Entry 2ZH6 (X-ray diffraction, 2.50 A resolution); this record covers chains B and A.

Chain B:
Molecule: tRNA
Sequence (34 nucleotides; numbered 1 to 34; the number before each row is that of its first residue):
     1 GGCCCGGGGC GGUUCGAUUC CGCCCUGGGC CACU
Small-molecule neighbours: ATP (adenosine-5'-triphosphate): A32, C33, U34

Chain A:
Molecule: CCA-adding enzyme
From: Archaeoglobus fulgidus
Notes: EC 2.7.7.25, 2.7.7.21
UniProtKB: O28126 (CCA_ARCFU); numbering as in UniProt (aligned over 1-437)
Amino-acid sequence (437 residues; each row starts with the number of its first residue):
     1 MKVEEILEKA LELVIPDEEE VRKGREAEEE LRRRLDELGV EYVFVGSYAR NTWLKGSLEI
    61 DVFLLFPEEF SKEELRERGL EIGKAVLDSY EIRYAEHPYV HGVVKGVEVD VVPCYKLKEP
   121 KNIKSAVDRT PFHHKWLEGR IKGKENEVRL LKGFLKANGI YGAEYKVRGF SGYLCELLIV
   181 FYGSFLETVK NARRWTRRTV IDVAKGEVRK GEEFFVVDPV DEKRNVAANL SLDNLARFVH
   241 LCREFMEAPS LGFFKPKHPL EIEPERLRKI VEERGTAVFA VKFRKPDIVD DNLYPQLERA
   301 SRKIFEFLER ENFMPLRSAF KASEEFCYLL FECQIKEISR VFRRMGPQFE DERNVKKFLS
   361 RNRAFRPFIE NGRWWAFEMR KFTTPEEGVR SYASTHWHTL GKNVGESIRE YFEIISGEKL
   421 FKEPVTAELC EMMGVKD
Small-molecule neighbours:
  - ATP (adenosine-5'-triphosphate): Gly46, Ser47, Arg50, Thr52, Trp53, Leu54, Glu59, Asp61, Thr130, His133, Lys152, Tyr161, Ala163, Ser171, Gly172, Tyr173, Glu176, Arg224
  - Mg2+ (MG): Ser47, Glu59, Ile60, Asp61
Curated features (UniProtKB/Swiss-Prot):
  - binding site (ATP): Ser47, Arg50, His133, Lys152, Tyr161
  - binding site (CTP): Ser47, Arg50, His133, Lys152, Tyr161
  - binding site (Mg(2+)): Glu59, Asp61, Asp110
  - mutagenesis: Arg50 (R50A: High decrease in both AMP and CMP incorporation), Asp110 (D110A: High decrease in both AMP and CMP incorporation), His133 (H133A: No decrease in both AMP and CMP incorporation), Arg299 to Arg302 (Does not affect the CCA tRNA nucleotidyltransferase activity, while the CCACCA tRNA nucleotidyltransferase activity is strongly reduced)
What the authors report for this chain:
  - binding site for ATP: Arg224
  - conformationally variable residues (side-chain flip): Arg224
  - mutagenesis - R224A: decreased catalytic activity on mini-D73C74U75
  - mutagenesis - R224A: unchanged catalytic activity on mini-D73C74C75
  - binding site for tRNA (chain B): Thr130, Arg224
  - mutagenesis - R224A: decreased catalytic activity on mini-D73U74
  - mutagenesis - R224A: decreased catalytic activity on mini-D73N74
  - mutagenesis - R224A: decreased catalytic activity on mini-D73U74C75

How chain B and chain A interact:
Contacting residue pairs - 59 pairs, chain B then chain A:
  G1(B) - Tyr165(A)  base contact
  G1(B) - Asn292(A)  hydrogen bond to the sugar
  G1(B) - Gln296(A)  hydrogen bond to the sugar
  G2(B) - Tyr165(A)  base contact
  G2(B) - Pro295(A)  sugar contact
  G2(B) - Gln296(A)  sugar contact
  G2(B) - Gly401(A)  phosphate contact
  G2(B) - Lys402(A)  hydrogen bond to the phosphate
  C3(B) - Arg299(A)  phosphate contact
  C3(B) - Arg302(A)  salt bridge to the phosphate
  U14(B) - Arg344(A)  sugar contact
  U14(B) - Arg361(A)  salt bridge to the phosphate
  C15(B) - Met345(A)  hydrogen bond to the base
  C15(B) - Gly346(A)  base contact
  C15(B) - Pro347(A)  base contact
  C15(B) - Asn354(A)  hydrogen bond to the sugar
  C15(B) - Lys357(A)  phosphate contact
  C15(B) - Phe358(A)  sugar contact
  C15(B) - Arg361(A)  salt bridge to the phosphate
  C15(B) - Arg363(A)  salt bridge to the phosphate
  G16(B) - Lys357(A)  salt bridge to the phosphate
  C21(B) - Arg310(A)  hydrogen bond to the phosphate
  C21(B) - His396(A)  hydrogen bond to the sugar
  G22(B) - Lys303(A)  phosphate contact
  G22(B) - Arg310(A)  salt bridge to the phosphate
  G22(B) - Tyr392(A)  hydrogen bond to the phosphate
  G22(B) - His396(A)  phosphate contact
  G22(B) - Thr399(A)  phosphate contact
  C23(B) - His398(A)  salt bridge to the phosphate
  C23(B) - Thr399(A)  phosphate contact
  C24(B) - His398(A)  salt bridge to the phosphate
  C31(B) - Tyr165(A)  hydrogen bond to the base
  C31(B) - Arg224(A)  salt bridge to the phosphate
  C31(B) - Ala228(A)  sugar contact
  C31(B) - Asn229(A)  hydrogen bond to the sugar
  A32(B) - Ala95(A)  base contact
  A32(B) - Glu96(A)  base contact
  A32(B) - Ala163(A)  sugar contact
  A32(B) - Glu164(A)  phosphate contact
  A32(B) - Tyr165(A)  hydrogen bond to the sugar
  A32(B) - Arg224(A)  salt bridge to the phosphate
  A32(B) - Asn229(A)  sugar contact
  A32(B) - Asp291(A)  hydrogen bond to the sugar
  C33(B) - Tyr94(A)  base contact
  C33(B) - Ala95(A)  hydrogen bond to the base
  C33(B) - Glu96(A)  hydrogen bond to the base
  C33(B) - His97(A)  hydrogen bond to the base
  C33(B) - Tyr99(A)  hydrogen bond to the sugar
  C33(B) - Ala126(A)  base contact
  C33(B) - Glu164(A)  phosphate contact
  C33(B) - Asp291(A)  sugar contact
  U34(B) - Glu59(A)  phosphate contact
  U34(B) - Asp61(A)  hydrogen bond to the sugar
  U34(B) - Phe63(A)  base contact
  U34(B) - Tyr99(A)  sugar contact
  U34(B) - Asp110(A)  phosphate contact
  U34(B) - Val112(A)  sugar contact
  U34(B) - Val127(A)  base contact
  U34(B) - Thr130(A)  hydrogen bond to the base
Other interface residues (no listed pair), chain A (45 interface residues in all): Arg93, Arg373, Asn403
Interface features reported in the paper:
  - interface residues, chain A: Thr130(A), Arg224(A)

Summary:
Chain B and chain A form an interface of 14 and 45 residues respectively, with 18 hydrogen bonds and 10 salt
bridges. Polar pairs include C15(B)-Met345(A), C31(B)-Tyr165(A) and C33(B)-Ala95(A). From the paper: a binding
site for tRNA (chain B) at Thr130(A) and Arg224(A); R224A of chain A reduces catalytic activity on
mini-D73C74U75.
Here chain B is tRNA and chain A is CCA-adding enzyme (Archaeoglobus fulgidus). Entry 2ZH6 (Complex structure
of AFCCA with tRNAminiDCU and ATP) was determined by X-ray diffraction together with 2ZH1, 2ZH2, 2ZH3, 2ZH4,
2ZH7, 2ZH8 and 3 further entries from the same study.
